Entry 4U6R (X-ray diffraction, 2.50 A resolution); this record covers chain A.

== Chain A ==
Molecule: Serine/threonine-protein kinase/endoribonuclease IRE1
Organism: Homo sapiens
Notes: EC 2.7.11.1
UniProt: O75460 (ERN1_HUMAN); numbering as in UniProt (aligned over 547-977)
Amino-acid sequence (455 residues; row label = number of the first residue in the row):
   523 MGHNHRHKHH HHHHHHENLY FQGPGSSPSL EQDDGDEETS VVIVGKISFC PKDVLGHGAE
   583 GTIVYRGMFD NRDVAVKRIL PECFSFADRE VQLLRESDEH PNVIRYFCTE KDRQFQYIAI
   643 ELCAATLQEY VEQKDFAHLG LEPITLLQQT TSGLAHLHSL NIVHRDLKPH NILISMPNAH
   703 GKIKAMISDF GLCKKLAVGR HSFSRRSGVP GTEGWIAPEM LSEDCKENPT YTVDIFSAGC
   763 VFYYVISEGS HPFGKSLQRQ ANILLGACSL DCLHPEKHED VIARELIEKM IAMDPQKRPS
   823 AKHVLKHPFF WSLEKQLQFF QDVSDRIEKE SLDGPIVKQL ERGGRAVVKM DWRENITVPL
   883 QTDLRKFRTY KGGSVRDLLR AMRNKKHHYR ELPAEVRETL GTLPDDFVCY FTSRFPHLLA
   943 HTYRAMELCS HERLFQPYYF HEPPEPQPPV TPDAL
Disordered / not traced: 523-560, 964-977
Differences from the reference sequence: initiating methionine (523); expression tag (524-546)
Ligand contacts: 3E4 (N-{4-[(3-{2-[(trans-4-aminocyclohexyl)amino]pyrimidin-4-yl}pyridin-2-yl)oxy]-3-methylnaphthalen-1-yl}-2-chlorobenzenesulfonamide): Leu-577, Gly-578, His-579, Val-586, Ala-597, Val-598, Lys-599, Glu-612, Val-613, Leu-616, Ile-626, Tyr-628, Ile-640, Ile-642, Glu-643, Leu-644, Cys-645, Ala-646, Ala-647, Thr-648, Glu-651, Leu-695, Ser-710, Asp-711, Phe-712, Gly-713
UniProt features mapped onto this chain:
  - region: Asn-906, Lys-907 (Interacts with hydroxy-aryl-aldehyde inhibitors)
  - active site: Asp-688 (Proton acceptor)
  - binding site (ATP): Leu-577 to Ile-585, Lys-599, Glu-643 to Cys-645, Lys-690 to Asn-693, Asp-711
  - site: Tyr-892 (Interacts with hydroxy-aryl-aldehyde inhibitors)
  - modified residue: Ser-724 (Phosphoserine), Ser-729 (Phosphoserine), Thr-973 (Phosphothreonine)
  - natural variant: Arg-635 (R635W: In a gastric adenocarcinoma sample), Ser-769 (S769F: In a glioblastoma multiforme sample), Pro-830 (P830L: In an ovarian serous carcinoma sample)
  - mutagenesis: Lys-599 (K599A: Loss of autophosphorylation and of endoribonuclease activity. Inhibition of growth arrest)
From the paper describing this entry:
  - conformationally variable residues (helix shift): Lys-599, Glu-612, Leu-616
  - binding site for 3E4: Lys-599, Asp-711, Phe-712

== Summary ==
Bound to chain A: compound 3E4. UniProt lists active-site residue Asp-688, 18 ATP-binding residues and one
mutagenesis site. The paper reports a binding site for 3E4 at Lys-599, Asp-711 and Phe-712; conformational
variability at Lys-599, Glu-612 and Leu-616.
Chain A is Serine/threonine-protein kinase/endoribonuclease IRE1 (Homo sapiens); the structure, Crystal
structure of human IRE1 cytoplasmic domains in complex with a sulfonamide inhibitor, was determined by X-ray
diffraction, deposited together with 4U79.
